Entry 4EIK (X-ray diffraction, 1.60 A resolution); this record covers chains A and B.

== Chain A ==
Molecule: Tyrosine-protein kinase Fyn
From: Homo sapiens
Notes: EC 2.7.10.2; fragment: SH3 domain
UniProtKB: P06241 (FYN_HUMAN); numbering as in UniProt (aligned over 81-143)
Chain sequence (64 residues; row label = number of the first residue in the row):
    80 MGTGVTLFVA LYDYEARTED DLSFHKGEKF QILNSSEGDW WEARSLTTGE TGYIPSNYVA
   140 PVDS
Not modelled in the structure: 80-83, 142-143
Construct notes: initiating methionine (80)
Metal / ion sites: Na+: Ser-135, Val-138

== Chain B ==
Molecule: VSL12 peptide
Chain sequence (12 residues; numbered 1 to 12; the number before each row is that of its first residue):
     1 VSLARRPLPP LP
Not modelled in the structure: 1

== Interface between chain A and chain B ==
Residue-residue contacts (29; chain A residue first):
  Tyr-91(A) / Leu-11(B)  hydrophobic
  Tyr-91(A) / Pro-12(B)
  Tyr-93(A) / Pro-9(B)  hydrophobic
  Arg-96(A) / Pro-9(B)
  Thr-97(A) / Arg-6(B)
  Asp-99(A) / Leu-3(B)
  Asp-100(A) / Arg-6(B)  salt bridge
  Glu-116(A) / Ala-4(B)
  Glu-116(A) / Arg-5(B)  hydrogen bond (backbone-side chain)
  Gly-117(A) / Ala-4(B)
  Asp-118(A) / Ala-4(B)  hydrogen bond (backbone-backbone)
  Asp-118(A) / Leu-8(B)
  Trp-119(A) / Leu-3(B)
  Trp-119(A) / Ala-4(B)  hydrogen bond (backbone-backbone)
  Trp-119(A) / Arg-6(B)  hydrogen bond (side chain-backbone)
  Trp-119(A) / Pro-7(B)  hydrogen bond (side chain-backbone)
  Trp-119(A) / Leu-8(B)
  Trp-119(A) / Pro-9(B)
  Tyr-132(A) / Leu-3(B)  hydrophobic
  Tyr-132(A) / Arg-6(B)
  Pro-134(A) / Leu-8(B)  hydrophobic
  Pro-134(A) / Pro-9(B)
  Ser-135(A) / Leu-8(B)
  Asn-136(A) / Leu-8(B)
  Asn-136(A) / Pro-9(B)  hydrogen bond (side chain-backbone)
  Asn-136(A) / Leu-11(B)
  Tyr-137(A) / Pro-10(B)  hydrogen bond (side chain-backbone)
  Tyr-137(A) / Leu-11(B)  hydrophobic
  Tyr-137(A) / Pro-12(B)

== Summary ==
15 residues of chain A face 10 of chain B across their interface; the contacts include 7 hydrogen bonds and 1
salt bridge. Among the polar pairs are Asp-100(A)/Arg-6(B), Glu-116(A)/Arg-5(B) and Trp-119(A)/Arg-6(B).
Ser-135(A) and Val-138(A) form the Na+ site.
Here chain A is Tyrosine-protein kinase Fyn (Homo sapiens) and chain B is VSL12 peptide. Entry 4EIK (Crystal
Structure of the Human Fyn SH3 domain in complex with the synthetic peptide VSL12) was determined by X-ray
diffraction.
